PDB entry 8T04 | electron microscopy, 2.98 A resolution | chains A and C of the 6 polymer chains in the assembly

# Chain A
Molecule: Protein myomaker
Organism: Mus musculus
UniProtKB: Q9D1N4 (MYMK_MOUSE); residue numbers follow UniProt; this construct covers 1-221
Sequence (221 residues; each row starts with the number of its first residue):
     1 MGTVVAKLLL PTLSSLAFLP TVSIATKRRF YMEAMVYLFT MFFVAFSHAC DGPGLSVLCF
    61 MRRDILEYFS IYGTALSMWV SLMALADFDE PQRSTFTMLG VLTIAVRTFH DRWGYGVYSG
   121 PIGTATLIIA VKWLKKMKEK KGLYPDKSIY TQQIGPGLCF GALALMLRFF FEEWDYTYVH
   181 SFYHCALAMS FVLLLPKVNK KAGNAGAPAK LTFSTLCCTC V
Not modelled in the structure: 1-4, 204-221
Curated features (UniProtKB/Swiss-Prot):
  - lipidation (S-palmitoyl cysteine): Cys217, Cys218
Cystine bridges: Cys50-Cys59
Ion coordination: Zn2+: His48, His180, His184
Ligand contacts: Fab18G7 (LBN; 1-palmitoyl-2-oleoyl-sn-glycero-3-phosphocholine): Met78, Ser81, Leu82, Trp113, Gly114, Tyr115, Gly116, Val117, Tyr118, Ser119, Ile122, Gly123, Thr126, Leu158, Gly161, Ala162, Leu165, Phe169, Leu187, Ser190, Phe191, Leu194

# Chain C
Molecule: 18G7 Fab heavy chain
Organism: Mus musculus
Notes: antibody fragment or engineered binder
Sequence (120 residues; numbered 1 to 120; the number before each row is that of its first residue):
     1 QVTLKESGPG ILQPSQTLSL TCSFSGFSLS TSGMGVSWIR KPSGKGLEWL AHIFWDDDKR
    61 YNPSLKSRLT ISKDTSSNQV FLMITSIDTA DTATYYCARR TWLLHAMDYW GQGTSVTVSS
Cystine bridges: Cys22-Cys97

# Chain A / chain C interface
Residue-residue contacts (14):
  Met137(A) - Trp102(C)  hydrophobic
  Lys140(A) - Arg100(C)  hydrogen bond (backbone-side chain)
  Lys141(A) - Trp55(C)
  Lys141(A) - Asp56(C)  salt bridge
  Lys141(A) - Asp58(C)  salt bridge
  Lys141(A) - Arg100(C)  hydrogen bond (backbone-side chain)
  Lys141(A) - Trp102(C)
  Gly142(A) - Arg100(C)
  Gly142(A) - Trp102(C)
  Gly142(A) - His105(C)
  Leu143(A) - Trp102(C)  hydrogen bond (backbone-backbone)
  Leu143(A) - Leu103(C)  hydrophobic
  Leu143(A) - His105(C)  hydrogen bond (backbone-side chain)
  Lys147(A) - Leu103(C)
Interface residues without a listed pair, chain A (8 interface residues in all): Glu139, Tyr144
Interface residues without a listed pair, chain C (9 interface residues in all): Phe54, Arg60

# Overview
8 residues of chain A and 9 residues of chain C are in contact, with 4 hydrogen bonds and 2 salt bridges.
Among the polar pairs are Lys141(A)-Asp56(C), Lys141(A)-Asp58(C) and Lys140(A)-Arg100(C). Ligands of chain A:
Fab18G7. His48(A), His180(A) and His184(A) form the Zn2+ site.
Here chain A is Protein myomaker and chain C is 18G7 Fab heavy chain, both from Mus musculus. Entry 8T04
(Structure of mouse Myomaker bound to Fab18G7 in nanodiscs) was determined by electron microscopy, deposited
together with 8T03, 8T05, 8T06 and 8T07.
